Entry 8BEE (electron microscopy, 2.04 A resolution); this record covers chains I and q of the 10 polymer chains in the assembly.

[Chain I]
Molecule: NADH dehydrogenase [ubiquinone] iron-sulfur protein 8-A, mitochondrial
Organism: Arabidopsis thaliana
Notes: EC 7.1.1.2
UniProt: Q42599 (NDS8A_ARATH); residues 1-222 here = UniProt positions 1-222
Chain sequence (222 residues; numbered 1 to 222; the number before each row is that of its first residue):
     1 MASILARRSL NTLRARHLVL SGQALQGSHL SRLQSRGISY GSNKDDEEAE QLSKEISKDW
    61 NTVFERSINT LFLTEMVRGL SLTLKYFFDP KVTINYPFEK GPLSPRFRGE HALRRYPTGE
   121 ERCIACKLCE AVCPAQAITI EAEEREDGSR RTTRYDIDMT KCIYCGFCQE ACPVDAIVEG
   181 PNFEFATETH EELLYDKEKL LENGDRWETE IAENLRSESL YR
Unresolved in the structure: 1-57, 143-150
Swiss-Prot annotation at these positions:
  - binding site ([4Fe-4S] cluster): Cys-123, Cys-126, Cys-129, Cys-133, Cys-162, Cys-165, Cys-168, Cys-172
Metal / ion sites: 4Fe-4S cluster Fe site 1: His-111, Cys-133, Cys-162, Cys-165, Cys-168; 4Fe-4S cluster Fe site 2: Cys-123, Cys-126, Cys-129, Cys-172
Small-molecule neighbours:
  - 4Fe-4S cluster (SF4), molecule 1: His-111, Cys-133, Pro-134, Ala-135, Ala-137, Ile-138, Ile-157, Cys-162, Ile-163, Tyr-164, Cys-165, Gly-166, Phe-167, Cys-168, Glu-179
  - 4Fe-4S cluster (SF4), molecule 2: Leu-113, Cys-123, Ile-124, Ala-125, Cys-126, Lys-127, Leu-128, Cys-129, Ile-140, Tyr-155, Cys-172, Pro-173, Val-174, Ala-176, Ile-177

[Chain q]
Molecule: Probable NADH dehydrogenase [ubiquinone] 1 alpha subcomplex subunit 12
Organism: Arabidopsis thaliana
UniProt: Q9M9M9 (NDUAC_ARATH); residue numbers follow UniProt; this construct covers 1-159
Chain sequence (159 residues; numbered 1 to 159; the number before each row is that of its first residue):
     1 MALTVAKSAL EAIREKGLGG FMRMIREEGF MRCLPDGNLL QTKIHNIGAT LVGVDKFGNK
    61 YYQKLGDTQY GRHRWVEYAS KDRYNASQVP AEWHGWLHFI TDHTGDELLS LKPKRYGLEH
   121 KENFSGEGDA YIYHSKGHTL NPGQKNWTRY QSWVPTKTQ
Unresolved in the structure: 1-30, 111-159

[How chain I and chain q interact]
Residue-residue contacts (46; chain I residue first):
  Val-92(I) / Gln-69(q)  hydrogen bond (backbone-side chain)
  Thr-93(I) / Gln-69(q)  hydrogen bond (backbone-side chain)
  Ile-94(I) / Gln-69(q)
  Asn-95(I) / Asn-38(q)  hydrogen bond (side chain-backbone)
  Asn-95(I) / Gln-41(q)
  Asn-95(I) / Thr-42(q)  hydrogen bond
  Asn-95(I) / Trp-75(q)
  Tyr-96(I) / Asn-38(q)  hydrogen bond (backbone-side chain)
  Tyr-96(I) / Ala-86(q)
  Pro-97(I) / Asn-38(q)
  Pro-97(I) / Tyr-78(q)  hydrogen bond (backbone-side chain)
  Pro-97(I) / Tyr-84(q)  hydrophobic
  Phe-98(I) / Asn-38(q)
  Phe-98(I) / Leu-39(q)  hydrophobic
  Phe-98(I) / Thr-42(q)
  Phe-98(I) / Trp-75(q)
  Phe-98(I) / Val-76(q)  hydrogen bond (backbone-backbone)
  Phe-98(I) / Tyr-78(q)  hydrophobic
  Phe-98(I) / Tyr-84(q)
  Glu-99(I) / Gln-69(q)
  Glu-99(I) / Arg-72(q)
  Glu-99(I) / Arg-74(q)
  Glu-99(I) / Trp-75(q)  hydrogen bond
  Lys-100(I) / Leu-97(q)
  Lys-100(I) / His-98(q)  hydrogen bond
  Gly-101(I) / His-98(q)
  Pro-102(I) / Arg-72(q)
  Pro-102(I) / His-98(q)
  Leu-103(I) / His-98(q)  hydrogen bond (backbone-backbone)
  Leu-103(I) / Phe-99(q)
  Leu-103(I) / Ile-100(q)
  Pro-105(I) / Ile-100(q)
  Pro-181(I) / His-94(q)
  Phe-183(I) / His-98(q)
  Glu-184(I) / Ala-86(q)
  Arg-206(I) / Ser-87(q)
  Arg-206(I) / Ala-91(q)
  Trp-207(I) / Ala-91(q)  hydrophobic
  Trp-207(I) / His-94(q)
  Glu-210(I) / Ala-91(q)
  Glu-210(I) / His-94(q)  salt bridge
  Glu-210(I) / Gly-95(q)  hydrogen bond (side chain-backbone)
  Glu-210(I) / Ile-100(q)
  Glu-213(I) / Thr-101(q)
  Glu-213(I) / His-103(q)  salt bridge
  Asn-214(I) / Ile-100(q)
Also at the interface, not in a pair above, chain I (24 interface residues in all): Pro-90, Ser-104, Thr-209
Also at the interface, not in a pair above, chain q (27 interface residues in all): Thr-68, His-73, Glu-77, Glu-92, Leu-108

[In short]
Chain I and chain q form an interface of 24 and 27 residues respectively, with 11 hydrogen bonds and 2 salt
bridges. Among the polar pairs are Glu-210(I)/His-94(q), Glu-213(I)/His-103(q) and Val-92(I)/Gln-69(q).
Ligands of chain I: 4Fe-4S cluster.
Chain I is NADH dehydrogenase [ubiquinone] iron-sulfur protein 8-A, mitochondrial and chain q is Probable NADH
dehydrogenase [ubiquinone] 1 alpha subcomplex subunit 12, both from Arabidopsis thaliana; the structure,
Cryo-EM structure of the Arabidopsis thaliana I+III2 supercomplex (CI peripheral core), was determined by
electron microscopy, deposited together with 8BED, 8BEF, 8BEH, 8BEL, 8BEP, 8BPX, 8BQ5 and 8BQ6.
